PDB entry 8GL6 | electron microscopy, 3.20 A resolution | chains A and F of the 4 polymer chains in the assembly

Chain A:
Name: Protein involved in gliding motility SprA
Organism: Flavobacterium johnsoniae
UniProtKB: A0A1M5G5I4 (A0A1M5G5I4_FLAJO); numbering as in UniProt (aligned over 1-2403)
Chain sequence (2403 residues; row label = number of the first residue in the row):
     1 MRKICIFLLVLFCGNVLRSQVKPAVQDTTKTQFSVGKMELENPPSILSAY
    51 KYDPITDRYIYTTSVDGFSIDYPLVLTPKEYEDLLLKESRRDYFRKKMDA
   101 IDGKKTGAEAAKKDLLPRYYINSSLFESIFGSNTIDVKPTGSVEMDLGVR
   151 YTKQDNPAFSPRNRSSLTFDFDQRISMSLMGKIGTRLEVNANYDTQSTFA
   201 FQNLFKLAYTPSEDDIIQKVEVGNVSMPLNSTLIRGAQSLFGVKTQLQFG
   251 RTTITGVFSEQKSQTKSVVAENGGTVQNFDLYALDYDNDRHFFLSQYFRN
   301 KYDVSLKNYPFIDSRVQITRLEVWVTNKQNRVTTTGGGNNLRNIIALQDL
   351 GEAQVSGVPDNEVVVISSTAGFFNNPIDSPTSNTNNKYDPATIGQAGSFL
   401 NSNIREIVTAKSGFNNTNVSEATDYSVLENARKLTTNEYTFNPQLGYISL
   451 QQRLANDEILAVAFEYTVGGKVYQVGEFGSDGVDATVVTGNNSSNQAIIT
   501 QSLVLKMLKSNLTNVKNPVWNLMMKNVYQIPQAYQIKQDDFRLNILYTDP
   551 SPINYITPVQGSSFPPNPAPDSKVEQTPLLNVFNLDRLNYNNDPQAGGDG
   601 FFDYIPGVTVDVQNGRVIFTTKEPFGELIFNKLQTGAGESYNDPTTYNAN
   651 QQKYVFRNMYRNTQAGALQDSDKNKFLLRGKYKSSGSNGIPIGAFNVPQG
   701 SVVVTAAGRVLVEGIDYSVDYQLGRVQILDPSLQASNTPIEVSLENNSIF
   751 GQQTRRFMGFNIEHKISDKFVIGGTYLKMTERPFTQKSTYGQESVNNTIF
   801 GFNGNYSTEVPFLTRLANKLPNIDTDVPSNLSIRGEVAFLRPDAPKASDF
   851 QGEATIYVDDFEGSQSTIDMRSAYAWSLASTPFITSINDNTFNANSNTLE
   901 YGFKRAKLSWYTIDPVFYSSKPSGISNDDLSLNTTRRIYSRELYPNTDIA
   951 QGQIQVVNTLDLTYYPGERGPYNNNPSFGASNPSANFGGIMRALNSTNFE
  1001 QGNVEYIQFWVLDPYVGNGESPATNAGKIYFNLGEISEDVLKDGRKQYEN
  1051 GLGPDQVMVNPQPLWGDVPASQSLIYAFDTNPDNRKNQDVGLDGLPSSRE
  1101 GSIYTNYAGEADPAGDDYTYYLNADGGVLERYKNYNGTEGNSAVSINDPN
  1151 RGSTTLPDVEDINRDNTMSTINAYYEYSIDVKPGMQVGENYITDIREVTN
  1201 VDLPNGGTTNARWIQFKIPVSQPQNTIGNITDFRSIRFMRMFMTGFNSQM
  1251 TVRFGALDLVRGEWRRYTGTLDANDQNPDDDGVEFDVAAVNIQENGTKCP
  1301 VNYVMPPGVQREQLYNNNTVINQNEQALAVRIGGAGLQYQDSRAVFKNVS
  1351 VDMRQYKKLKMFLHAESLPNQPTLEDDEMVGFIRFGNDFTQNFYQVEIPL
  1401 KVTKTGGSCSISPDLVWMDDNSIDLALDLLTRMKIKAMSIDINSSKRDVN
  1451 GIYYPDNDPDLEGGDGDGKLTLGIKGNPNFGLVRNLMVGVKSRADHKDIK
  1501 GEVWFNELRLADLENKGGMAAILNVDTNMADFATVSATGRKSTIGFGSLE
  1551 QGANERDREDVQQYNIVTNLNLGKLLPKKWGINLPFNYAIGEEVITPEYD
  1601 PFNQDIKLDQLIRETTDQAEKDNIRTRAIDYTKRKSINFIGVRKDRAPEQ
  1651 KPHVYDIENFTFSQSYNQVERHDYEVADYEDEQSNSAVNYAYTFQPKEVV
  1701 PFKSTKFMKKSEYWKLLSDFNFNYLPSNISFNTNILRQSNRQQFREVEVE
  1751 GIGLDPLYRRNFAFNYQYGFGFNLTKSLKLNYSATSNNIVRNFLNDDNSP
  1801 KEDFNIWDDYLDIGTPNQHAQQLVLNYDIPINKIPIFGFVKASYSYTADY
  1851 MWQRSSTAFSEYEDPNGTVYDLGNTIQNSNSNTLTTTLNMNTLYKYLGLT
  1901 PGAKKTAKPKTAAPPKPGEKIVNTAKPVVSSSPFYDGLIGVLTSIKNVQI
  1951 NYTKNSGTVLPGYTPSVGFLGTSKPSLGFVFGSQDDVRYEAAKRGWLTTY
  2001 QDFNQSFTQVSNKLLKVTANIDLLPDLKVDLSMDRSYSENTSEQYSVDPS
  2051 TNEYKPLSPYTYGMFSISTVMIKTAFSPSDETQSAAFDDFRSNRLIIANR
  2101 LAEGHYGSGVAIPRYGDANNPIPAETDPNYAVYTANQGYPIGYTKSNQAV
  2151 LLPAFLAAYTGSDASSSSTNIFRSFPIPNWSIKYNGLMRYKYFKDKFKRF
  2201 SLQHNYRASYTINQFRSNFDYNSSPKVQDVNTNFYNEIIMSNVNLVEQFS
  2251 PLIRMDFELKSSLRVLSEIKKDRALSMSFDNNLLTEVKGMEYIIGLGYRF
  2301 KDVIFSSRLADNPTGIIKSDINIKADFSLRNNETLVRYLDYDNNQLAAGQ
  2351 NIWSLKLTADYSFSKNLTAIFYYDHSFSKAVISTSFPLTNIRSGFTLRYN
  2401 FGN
Not modelled in the structure: 1-128, 1697-1720, 1893-1940, 2306-2315, 2402-2403
Small-molecule neighbours: Lauryl Maltose Neopentyl Glycol (LMN): Val143, Glu144, Met145, Phe2363, Ser2364, Asn2366, Leu2367, Leu2397, Tyr2399

Chain F:
Name: Type IX secretion system protein PorV domain-containing protein
Organism: Flavobacterium johnsoniae
UniProtKB: A5FJM7 (A5FJM7_FLAJ1); residue numbers follow UniProt; this construct covers 1-402
Chain sequence (402 residues; each row starts with the number of its first residue):
     1 MKKISLLLICLLITTFAKAQDIERPITTGVPFLLVAADARAAGLGDQGVA
    51 TSSDVFSQQWNPAKYAFAEDAQGLSISYTPYLTDLANDISLGQVTYYNKI
   101 NDRSAFAGSFRYFGFGGIELRQTGDPNEPTREVNPNEFALDGSYSLKLSE
   151 TFSMAVAARYIRSNLKVATEEIDASAAGSFAVDVAGFYQSEEIAYSDFNG
   201 RWRAGFNIQNLGPKISYDHDDLSANFLPANLRVGGGFDFIFDDYNKLGVS
   251 LELTKLLVPTPPGPGTPYDANGDGDFTDPGDISQSQADEANYKKYKDIGW
   301 VSGIFKSFGDAPGGFSEELKEITYSAAAEYMYQDAFAMRLGYYHESPMKG
   351 AKQFFSLGAGFKYSMIKVDVSYLFSASKVKNPLENTLRFSLTFNFGDKYE
   401 TY
Not modelled in the structure: 1-20, 268-282
Small-molecule neighbours: Lauryl Maltose Neopentyl Glycol (LMN): Gln72, Leu74, Ile76, Tyr96, Met365, Phe393, Phe395, Gly396

Chain A / chain F interface:
Contacting residue pairs (154; chain A residue first):
  Ile129(A) with Tyr330(F)
  Phe130(A) with Tyr332(F)
  Ser132(A) with Tyr332(F), hydrogen bond (backbone-side chain)
  Ile135(A) with Ala335(F), hydrophobic
  Val137(A) with Tyr363(F)
  Val143(A) with Leu391(F), hydrophobic
  Met145(A) with Ile76(F), hydrophobic; Val94(F), hydrophobic
  Arg150(A) with Glu132(F), salt bridge
  Thr152(A) with Arg131(F); Glu132(F)
  Gln154(A) with Arg131(F), hydrogen bond
  Asn156(A) with Glu170(F)
  Phe159(A) with Arg131(F); Ala168(F); Thr169(F); Glu170(F)
  Arg162(A) with Asp173(F), salt bridge; Ser175(F), hydrogen bond; His219(F)
  Asn163(A) with Ala168(F); Thr169(F); Ile172(F), hydrogen bond (side chain-backbone); Asp173(F); Ala174(F), hydrogen bond (side chain-backbone)
  Thr168(A) with Asn134(F), hydrogen bond; Asn136(F); Asn164(F)
  Phe169(A) with Phe110(F), hydrophobic; Tyr112(F), hydrogen bond (backbone-side chain); Asn134(F); Asn136(F)
  Asp170(A) with Asn134(F)
  Phe171(A) with Gly92(F); Val94(F), hydrophobic; Phe110(F), hydrophobic; Tyr112(F)
  Gln173(A) with Ile76(F); Ser77(F), hydrogen bond (side chain-backbone); Tyr78(F); Gly92(F); Gln93(F)
  Ile175(A) with Tyr78(F), hydrophobic; Phe389(F), hydrophobic
  Met177(A) with Val368(F), hydrophobic; Phe389(F), hydrophobic; Leu391(F), hydrophobic
  Leu179(A) with Phe361(F), hydrophobic; Val368(F), hydrophobic
  Ile183(A) with Phe336(F), hydrophobic
  Leu187(A) with Phe336(F), hydrophobic
  Val189(A) with Phe361(F), hydrophobic
  Tyr193(A) with Tyr78(F); Pro80(F); Leu387(F), hydrogen bond (side chain-backbone); Phe389(F), hydrophobic
  Thr195(A) with Tyr78(F)
  Ser197(A) with Asn87(F), hydrogen bond (backbone-side chain)
  Phe199(A) with Pro80(F), hydrophobic; Thr83(F); Asn87(F)
  Phe205(A) with Ala359(F), hydrophobic; Phe361(F), hydrophobic; Val370(F), hydrophobic
  Leu207(A) with Phe361(F), hydrophobic
  Phe241(A) with Tyr372(F), hydrophobic; Phe374(F); Leu387(F), hydrophobic
  Glu260(A) with Tyr372(F), hydrogen bond; Phe374(F); Asn385(F)
  Lys262(A) with Tyr372(F); Asn385(F)
  Arg331(A) with Asp125(F), salt bridge
  Phe750(A) with Asp84(F)
  Gly751(A) with Asp84(F), hydrogen bond (backbone-side chain)
  Thr754(A) with Lys380(F), hydrogen bond; Glu384(F), hydrogen bond
  Arg756(A) with Phe374(F); Ser375(F), hydrogen bond (side chain-backbone)
  Arg782(A) with Ser375(F), hydrogen bond; Ser377(F), hydrogen bond (side chain-backbone); Val379(F); Glu384(F), salt bridge
  Phe784(A) with Lys380(F)
  Tyr874(A) with Glu170(F)
  Thr912(A) with Glu171(F)
  Pro915(A) with Asp173(F)
  Ser919(A) with Asp218(F); His219(F)
  Arg937(A) with Asp218(F), hydrogen bond (side chain-backbone)
  Tyr939(A) with Asp218(F); Asp220(F), hydrogen bond; Ser223(F)
  Arg941(A) with Ser223(F), hydrogen bond; Tyr292(F)
  Gln951(A) with Thr27(F), hydrogen bond; Thr28(F); Gly29(F); Pro31(F); Asn225(F)
  Gly952(A) with Lys166(F); Tyr217(F)
  Gln953(A) with Lys166(F), hydrogen bond (backbone-side chain)
  Gln955(A) with Asp218(F)
  Val956(A) with Asp218(F)
  Asn958(A) with Glu171(F); Ile172(F)
  Glu1197(A) with Ser285(F); Glu289(F)
  Val1198(A) with Glu289(F)
  Thr1199(A) with Gln286(F); Glu289(F), hydrogen bond (backbone-side chain)
  Asn1200(A) with Glu289(F); Ala290(F); Lys293(F)
  Asp1202(A) with Leu222(F); Lys293(F), salt bridge; Lys296(F), salt bridge; Asp297(F)
  Leu1203(A) with Leu222(F)
  Pro1204(A) with Leu222(F)
  Thr1208(A) with Lys293(F)
  Gln1310(A) with Asp21(F)
  Arg1311(A) with Asp21(F)
  Gln1313(A) with Asp21(F), hydrogen bond; Ile22(F), hydrogen bond (side chain-backbone); Val379(F)
  Tyr1315(A) with Gly350(F), hydrogen bond (side chain-backbone); Val379(F), hydrophobic; Lys380(F); Pro382(F)
  Asn1317(A) with Pro31(F); Phe113(F); Phe115(F)
  Asn1318(A) with Pro31(F); Phe32(F); Val35(F); Tyr81(F), hydrogen bond
  Thr1319(A) with Pro31(F)
  Val1320(A) with Ile22(F), hydrophobic
  Ser1408(A) with Gln284(F), hydrogen bond
  Ser1410(A) with Gln284(F), hydrogen bond
  Gln2350(A) with Asn127(F); Glu128(F); Pro129(F)
  Ile2352(A) with Pro129(F), hydrophobic
  Ser2378(A) with Pro129(F)
  Ser2385(A) with Glu128(F)
  Leu2388(A) with Thr130(F); Arg131(F)
  Tyr2399(A) with Phe393(F), hydrophobic
  Phe2401(A) with Leu391(F), hydrophobic; Phe393(F), hydrophobic
Also at the interface, not in a pair above, chain A (92 interface residues in all): Asn133, Lys138, Pro139, Ala158, Gln196, Gly242, Val243, Ile749, Ala847, Tyr918, Ile954, Thr1297, Asn2390
Also at the interface, not in a pair above, chain F (94 interface residues in all): Val30, Leu85, Phe138, Ser163, Leu165, Gln333, Ala351, Lys352, Leu357, Ile366, Leu373, Ala376, Lys378

In short:
The interface between chain A and chain F involves 92 residues on one side and 94 on the other; the contacts
include 29 hydrogen bonds and 6 salt bridges. Polar contacts include Arg150(A)-Glu132(F), Arg162(A)-Asp173(F)
and Arg331(A)-Asp125(F).
Chain A is Protein involved in gliding motility SprA and chain F is Type IX secretion system protein PorV
domain-containing protein, both from Flavobacterium johnsoniae; the structure, The Type 9 Secretion System in
vitro assembled, RemA-CTD substrate bound complex, was determined by electron microscopy.
